PDB entry 7KSR | electron microscopy, 4.10 A resolution (low resolution: residue-level contacts below are approximate; hydrogen-bond / salt-bridge calls are withheld) | chains C and B of the 4 polymer chains in the assembly

[Chain C]
Molecule: Polycomb protein SUZ12
From: Homo sapiens
UniProt: Q15022 (SUZ12_HUMAN); numbering as in UniProt (aligned over 1-739)
Sequence (739 residues; each row starts with the number of its first residue):
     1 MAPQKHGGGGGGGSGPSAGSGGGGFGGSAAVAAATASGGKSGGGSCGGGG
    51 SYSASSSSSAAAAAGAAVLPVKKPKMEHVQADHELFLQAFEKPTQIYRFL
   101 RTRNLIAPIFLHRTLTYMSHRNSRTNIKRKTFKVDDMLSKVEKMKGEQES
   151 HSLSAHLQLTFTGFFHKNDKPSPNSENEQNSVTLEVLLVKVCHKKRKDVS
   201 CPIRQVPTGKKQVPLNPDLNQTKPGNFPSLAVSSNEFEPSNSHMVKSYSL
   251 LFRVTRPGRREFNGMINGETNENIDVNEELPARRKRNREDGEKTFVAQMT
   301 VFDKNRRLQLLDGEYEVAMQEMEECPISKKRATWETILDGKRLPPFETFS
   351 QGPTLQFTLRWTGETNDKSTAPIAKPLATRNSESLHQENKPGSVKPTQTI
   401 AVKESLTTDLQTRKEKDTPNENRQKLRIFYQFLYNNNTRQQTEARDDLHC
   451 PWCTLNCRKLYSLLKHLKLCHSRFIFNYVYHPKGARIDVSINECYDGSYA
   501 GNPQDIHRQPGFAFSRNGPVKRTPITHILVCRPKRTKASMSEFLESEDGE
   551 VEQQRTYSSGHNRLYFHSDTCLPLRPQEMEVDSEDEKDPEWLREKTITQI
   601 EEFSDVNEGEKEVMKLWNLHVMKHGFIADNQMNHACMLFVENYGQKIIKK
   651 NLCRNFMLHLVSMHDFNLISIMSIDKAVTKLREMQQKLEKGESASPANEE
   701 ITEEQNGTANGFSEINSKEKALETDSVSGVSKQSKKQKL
Not modelled in the structure: 1-77, 147-154, 168-181, 217-228, 257-294, 323-351, 362-426, 483-484, 502-518, 534-560, 687-739
From the paper describing this entry:
  - conformationally variable residues (domain motion): G146 to A155, R535 to H561

[Chain B]
Molecule: Polycomb protein EED
From: Homo sapiens
UniProt: O75530 (EED_HUMAN); numbering as in UniProt (aligned over 1-441)
Sequence (441 residues; each row starts with the number of its first residue):
     1 MSEREVSTAPAGTDMPAAKKQKLSSDENSNPDLSGDENDDAVSIESGTNT
    51 ERPDTPTNTPNAPGRKSWGKGKWKSKKCKYSFKCVNSLKEDHNQPLFGVQ
   101 FNWHSKEGDPLVFATVGSNRVTLYECHSQGEIRLLQSYVDADADENFYTC
   151 AWTYDSNTSHPLLAVAGSRGIIRIINPITMQCIKHYVGHGNAINELKFHP
   201 RDPNLLLSVSKDHALRLWNIQTDTLVAIFGGVEGHRDEVLSADYDLLGEK
   251 IMSCGMDHSLKLWRINSKRMMNAIKESYDYNPNKTNRPFISQKIHFPDFS
   301 TRDIHRNYVDCVRWLGDLILSKSCENAIVCWKPGKMEDDIDKIKPSESNV
   351 TILGRFDYSQCDIWYMRFSMDFWQKMLALGNQVGKLYVWDLEVEDPHKAK
   401 CTTLTHHKCGAAIRQTSFSRDSSILIAVCDDASIWRWDRLR
Not modelled in the structure: 1-75, 441
Swiss-Prot annotation at these positions:
  - modified residue: S2 (N-acetylserine), S34 (Phosphoserine), T55 (Phosphothreonine), K66 (N6,N6,N6-trimethyllysine), K197 (N6,N6,N6-trimethyllysine), K268 (N6,N6,N6-trimethyllysine), K284 (N6,N6,N6-trimethyllysine)
  - natural variant: N194 (N194S: In COGIS), R236 (R236G: In COGIS; R236T: In COGIS), H258 (H258Y: In COGIS), R302 (R302G: In COGIS; R302S: In COGIS)
  - mutagenesis: F97 (F97A: Abolishes binding to H3K27me3), Y148 (Y148A: Abolishes binding to H3K27me3), I193 (I193N: Impairs interaction with EZH2), L196 (L196P: Impairs interaction with EZH2), S300 to T301 (Impairs interaction with the matrix protein MA of HIV-1), H305 to Y308 (Impairs interaction with the matrix protein MA of HIV-1), W364 (W364A: Abolishes binding to H3K27me3; W364L: Abolishes binding to H3K27me3), Y365 (Y365A: Abolishes binding to H3K27me3)

[Chain C / chain B interface]
Pairs across the interface - 16 pairs, chain C then chain B:
  H567(C) with P288(B)
  D569(C) with K293(B)
  T570(C) with R216(B); S291(B)
  L572(C) with W218(B)
  R575(C) with N286(B); R287(B)
  Q577(C) with N286(B)
  E578(C) with N286(B)
  V581(C) with R287(B)
  D582(C) with R287(B); P288(B)
  E590(C) with R269(B)
  W591(C) with V232(B); H295(B)
  E594(C) with F296(B)
Other interface residues (no listed pair), chain C (15 interface residues in all): C571, K595, T598
Other interface residues (no listed pair), chain B (16 interface residues in all): V187, G188, L225, I228, E233

[In short]
Chain C and chain B form an interface of 15 and 16 residues respectively. Curated annotation (UniProt) lists
12 mutagenesis sites on chain B. The paper reports conformational variability at G146(C) and R535(C).
Chain C is Polycomb protein SUZ12 and chain B is Polycomb protein EED, both from Homo sapiens; the structure,
PRC2:EZH1_A from a dimeric PRC2 bound to a nucleosome, was determined by electron microscopy together with
7KSO, 7KTP and 7KTQ from the same study.
